PDB entry 7KH9 | X-ray diffraction, 2.29 A resolution | chains B and A

Chain B (and A):
Molecule: Beta-lactamase
From: Klebsiella pneumoniae
Notes: EC 3.5.2.6; chain A of this document is another copy of the same molecule, construct and numbering; everything in this record applies to it too
UniProt: Q6XEC0 (Q6XEC0_KLEPN); numbering as in UniProt (aligned over 25-265)
Amino-acid sequence (244 residues; numbered 22 to 265; the number before each row is that of its first residue):
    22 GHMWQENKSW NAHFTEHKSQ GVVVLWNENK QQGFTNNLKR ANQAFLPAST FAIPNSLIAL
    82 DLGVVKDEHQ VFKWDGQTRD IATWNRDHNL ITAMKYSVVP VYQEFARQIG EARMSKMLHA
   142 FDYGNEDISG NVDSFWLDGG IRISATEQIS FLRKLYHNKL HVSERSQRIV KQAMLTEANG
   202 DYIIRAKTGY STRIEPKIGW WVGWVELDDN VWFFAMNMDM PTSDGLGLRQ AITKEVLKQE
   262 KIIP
Disordered / not traced: 22-23
Construct notes: expression tag (22-24); engineered mutation Ala-73 (Lys in Q6XEC0)
Glycans and other covalent adducts: IMIPENEM, open form (IM2) linked to Ser-70
Residues lining bound ligands: IMIPENEM, open form (IM2; (5R)-5-[(1S,2R)-1-formyl-2-hydroxypropyl]-3-[(2-{[(E)-iminomethyl]amino}ethyl)sulfanyl]-4,5-dihydro-1H-pyrrole-2-carbox ylic acid): Ala-69, Ile-102, Trp-105, Ser-118, Val-120, Leu-158, Thr-209, Gly-210, Tyr-211, Ser-212, Leu-247, Arg-250
Curated features (UniProtKB/Swiss-Prot):
  - active site: Ser-70 (Acyl-ester intermediate)
  - binding site (a beta-lactam): Ser-70, Ser-118, Arg-250
  - mutagenesis: Ser-70 (S70A: Does not alter thermal stability; S70G: Increases thermal stability. Abolishes hydrolysis of cephalothin and decreases catalytic efficiency about 60-fold with respect to ampicillin), Arg-189 (R189A: No significant effect on catalytic efficiency with respect to ampicillin. Very little reduction in dimerization at neutral pH. Predominantly monomer at neutral pH; when associated with A-206 ...), Arg-206 (R206A: No significant effect on catalytic efficiency with respect to ampicillin, nitrocefin or imipenem. Very little reduction in dimerization at neutral pH. Predominantly monomer at neutral pH ...)

Interface between chain B and chain A:
Contacting residue pairs (30; chain B residue first):
  Glu-89(B) with Arg-189(A), salt bridge
  His-90(B) with Tyr-177(A)
  Thr-113(B) with Asp-229(A)
  Lys-116(B) with Gly-201(A), hydrogen bond (side chain-backbone); Asp-229(A), salt bridge
  Tyr-117(B) with Asp-229(A), hydrogen bond
  Tyr-177(B) with His-90(A)
  Glu-185(B) with Arg-186(A), salt bridge
  Arg-186(B) with Glu-185(A), salt bridge
  Arg-189(B) with Glu-89(A), salt bridge; Ile-190(A); Gln-193(A)
  Ile-190(B) with Arg-189(A)
  Gln-193(B) with Arg-189(A); Arg-206(A)
  Leu-196(B) with Leu-196(A), hydrophobic; Ala-199(A), hydrophobic; Ile-204(A), hydrophobic
  Thr-197(B) with Asn-200(A)
  Glu-198(B) with Ala-199(A)
  Ala-199(B) with Leu-196(A), hydrophobic; Glu-198(A); Ala-199(A), hydrogen bond (backbone-backbone)
  Asn-200(B) with Thr-197(A)
  Gly-201(B) with Lys-116(A), hydrogen bond (backbone-side chain)
  Ile-204(B) with Leu-196(A), hydrophobic
  Arg-206(B) with Leu-196(A)
  Asp-229(B) with Thr-113(A); Lys-116(A), salt bridge; Tyr-117(A), hydrogen bond
Interface residues without a listed pair, chain B (22 interface residues in all): Asp-88, Asn-110
Interface residues without a listed pair, chain A (22 interface residues in all): Asn-110, Asp-202

In short:
Chain B and chain A each contribute 22 residues to their interface, with 5 hydrogen bonds and 6 salt bridges.
Polar contacts include Glu-89(B)/Arg-189(A), Lys-116(B)/Asp-229(A) and Glu-185(B)/Arg-186(A). IMIPENEM, open
form is covalently linked to Ser-70(B).
Chain B and chain A are both Beta-lactamase (Klebsiella pneumoniae); the structure, Crystal structure of
OXA-48 K73A in complex with imipenem, was determined by X-ray diffraction (same publication as 7KHQ, 7KHY and
7KHZ).
